PDB entry 3K19 | X-ray diffraction, 3.79 A resolution | chains B and C of the 3 polymer chains in the assembly

[Chain B (and C)]
Molecule: Outer membrane protein F
Organism: Escherichia coli
Notes: fragment: sequence database residues 1-340; chain C of this document is another copy of the same molecule, construct and numbering; everything in this record applies to it too
UniProtKB: P02931 (OMPF_ECOLI); residues 1-340 here correspond to UniProt positions 23-362 (UniProt number = residue number + 22)
Amino-acid sequence (340 residues; row label = number of the first residue in the row):
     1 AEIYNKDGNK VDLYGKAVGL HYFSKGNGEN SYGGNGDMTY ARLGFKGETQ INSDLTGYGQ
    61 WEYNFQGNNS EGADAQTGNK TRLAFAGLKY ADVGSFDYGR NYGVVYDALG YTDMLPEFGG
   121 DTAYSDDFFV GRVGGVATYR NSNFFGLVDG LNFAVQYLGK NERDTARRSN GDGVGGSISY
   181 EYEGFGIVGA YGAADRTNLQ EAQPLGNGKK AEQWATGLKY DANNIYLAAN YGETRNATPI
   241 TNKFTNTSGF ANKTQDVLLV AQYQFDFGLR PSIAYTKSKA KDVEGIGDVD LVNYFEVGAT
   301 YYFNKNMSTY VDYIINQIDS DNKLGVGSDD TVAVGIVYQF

[How chain B and chain C interact]
Residue-residue contacts (68):
  A1(B) - Y4(C)  hydrophobic
  E2(B) - Y4(C)
  I3(B) - I3(C)  hydrophobic
  L13(B) - I3(C)  hydrophobic
  L13(B) - L13(C)  hydrophobic
  K16(B) - F45(C)
  A17(B) - Q60(C)
  A17(B) - F85(C)
  A17(B) - A86(C)
  G19(B) - Y98(C)
  L20(B) - Y98(C)
  H21(B) - Y98(C)  hydrogen bond
  D37(B) - Y98(C)  hydrogen bond
  D37(B) - G134(C)
  D37(B) - G135(C)  hydrogen bond (side chain-backbone)
  T39(B) - A84(C)
  T39(B) - Y98(C)
  T39(B) - G99(C)
  A41(B) - W61(C)
  L43(B) - W61(C)  hydrophobic
  F65(B) - W61(C)  hydrophobic
  F65(B) - Y63(C)  hydrophobic
  F65(B) - T81(C)
  Q66(B) - T81(C)  hydrogen bond (backbone-side chain)
  G67(B) - R100(C)
  N68(B) - R163(C)  hydrogen bond (backbone-side chain)
  N69(B) - R100(C)
  N69(B) - R163(C)
  S70(B) - D126(C)
  S70(B) - R163(C)
  S70(B) - R168(C)
  E71(B) - K80(C)  salt bridge
  E71(B) - R82(C)
  E71(B) - R100(C)  salt bridge
  E71(B) - S125(C)
  E71(B) - D126(C)  hydrogen bond (backbone-side chain)
  E71(B) - R132(C)  salt bridge
  E71(B) - R168(C)
  G72(B) - R168(C)
  A75(B) - N79(C)
  A75(B) - K80(C)
  Q76(B) - Y63(C)  hydrogen bond
  Q76(B) - Q76(C)
  Q76(B) - N79(C)  hydrogen bond (side chain-backbone)
  F303(B) - I51(C)  hydrophobic
  F303(B) - L55(C)  hydrophobic
  F303(B) - L88(C)  hydrophobic
  N304(B) - T49(C)  hydrogen bond
  N304(B) - I51(C)
  K305(B) - D7(C)  salt bridge
  N306(B) - N9(C)  hydrogen bond
  N306(B) - T49(C)
  M307(B) - G57(C)
  M307(B) - Y58(C)
  M307(B) - G87(C)
  M307(B) - L88(C)  hydrophobic
  I336(B) - A86(C)
  I336(B) - G87(C)
  Y338(B) - N9(C)  hydrogen bond
  Y338(B) - K10(C)
  Y338(B) - V11(C)
  Y338(B) - G47(C)
  Y338(B) - E48(C)  hydrogen bond (side chain-backbone)
  Y338(B) - Y58(C)
  Y338(B) - G59(C)
  Y338(B) - A86(C)
  F340(B) - V11(C)  hydrophobic
  F340(B) - F45(C)  hydrophobic
Also at the interface, not in a pair above, chain B (35 interface residues in all): R42, D74, N79, Q339
Also at the interface, not in a pair above, chain C (43 interface residues in all): L43, Q50, F96, N161

[Summary]
35 residues of chain B and 43 residues of chain C are in contact; the contacts include 12 hydrogen bonds and 4
salt bridges. Among the polar pairs are E71(B)-K80(C), E71(B)-R100(C) and E71(B)-R132(C).
Both chains are Outer membrane protein F (Escherichia coli). Entry 3K19 (OmpF porin) was determined by X-ray
diffraction together with 3K1B from the same study.
